PDB entry 6XS7 | X-ray diffraction, 1.58 A resolution | chains A and B

# Chain A
Protein: Vacuolar protein sorting-associated protein 29
Source organism: Homo sapiens
Reference sequence: Q9UBQ0 (VPS29_HUMAN); residues 1-182 here = UniProt positions 1-182
Sequence (192 residues; each row starts with the number of its first residue; numbers below 1 keep their minus sign (Gly-9 is residue -9)):
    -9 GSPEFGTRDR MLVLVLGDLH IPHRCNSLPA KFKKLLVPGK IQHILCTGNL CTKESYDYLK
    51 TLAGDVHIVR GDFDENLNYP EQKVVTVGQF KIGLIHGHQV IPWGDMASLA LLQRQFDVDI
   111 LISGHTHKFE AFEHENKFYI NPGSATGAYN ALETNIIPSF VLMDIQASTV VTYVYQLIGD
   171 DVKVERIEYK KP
Not modelled in the structure: -9 to -2
Construct notes: expression tag (-9 to 0)
Swiss-Prot annotation at these positions:
  - binding site (Zn(2+)): Asp8, His10, Asn39, Asp62, His86, His115, His117
  - modified residue: Lys50 (N6-acetyllysine)

# Chain B
Protein: 48V-dty-thr-thr-ile-tyr-trp-thr-pro-leu-gly-thr-phe-pro-arg-ile-arg
Sequence (17 residues; numbered 0 to 16; the number before each row is that of its first residue; numbering starts at 0):
     0 XYTTIYWTPL GTFPRIR
Modified / non-standard residues: 48V ({[(2R)-2,3-diamino-3-oxopropyl]sulfanyl}acetic acid) at position 0; Tyr1 (D-tyrosine; DTY)
Covalent attachments: covalent link 48V_0-Arg16

# Chain A / chain B interface
Residue-residue contacts (32; chain A residue first):
  Arg0(A) - Trp6(B)
  Arg0(A) - Pro8(B)
  Leu2(A) - Pro8(B)  hydrophobic
  Leu25(A) - Leu9(B)
  Leu25(A) - Phe12(B)  hydrophobic
  Lys30(A) - Pro8(B)  hydrogen bond (side chain-backbone)
  Lys30(A) - Leu9(B)
  Leu152(A) - Pro8(B)  hydrophobic
  Leu152(A) - Leu9(B)  hydrophobic
  Asp154(A) - Pro8(B)
  Tyr163(A) - Trp6(B)
  Tyr163(A) - Thr7(B)
  Tyr163(A) - Pro8(B)
  Tyr165(A) - Thr7(B)  hydrogen bond
  Tyr165(A) - Leu9(B)
  Tyr165(A) - Phe12(B)  hydrophobic
  Gln166(A) - Ile15(B)
  Ile168(A) - Ile15(B)  hydrophobic
  Val172(A) - Phe12(B)
  Val172(A) - Pro13(B)
  Lys173(A) - 48V_0(B)
  Lys173(A) - Pro13(B)
  Lys173(A) - Ile15(B)
  Val174(A) - Tyr5(B)  hydrophobic
  Val174(A) - Phe12(B)  hydrophobic
  Val174(A) - Pro13(B)  hydrogen bond (backbone-backbone)
  Val174(A) - Arg14(B)
  Val174(A) - Ile15(B)  hydrogen bond (backbone-backbone)
  Glu175(A) - Tyr5(B)  hydrogen bond
  Glu175(A) - Arg14(B)  salt bridge
  Glu175(A) - Ile15(B)
  Glu175(A) - Arg16(B)  salt bridge
Interface residues without a listed pair, chain A (18 interface residues in all): Leu26, Phe150, Val164, Arg176
From the paper, about this interface:
  - interface residues, chain A: Leu2(A), Leu25(A), Leu152(A), Tyr163(A), Tyr165(A), Val172(A), Lys173(A), Val174(A)

# Summary
18 residues of chain A and 11 residues of chain B are in contact, with 5 hydrogen bonds and 2 salt bridges.
Polar pairs include Glu175(A)-Arg14(B), Glu175(A)-Arg16(B) and Lys30(A)-Pro8(B). From UniProt: 7 Zn2+-binding
residues on chain A. The paper reports interface residues Leu2(A), Leu25(A) and Leu152(A) among others.
Chain A is Vacuolar protein sorting-associated protein 29 (Homo sapiens) and chain B is
48V-dty-thr-thr-ile-tyr-trp-thr-pro-leu-gly-thr-phe-pro-arg-ile-arg; the structure, Crystal structure of human
Vps29 complexed with RaPID-derived cyclic peptide RT-D2, was determined by X-ray diffraction, deposited
together with 6XS9, 6XS5, 6XS8 and 6XSA.
